PDB entry 8SIC | X-ray diffraction, 2.76 A resolution | chains A and B of the 3 polymer chains in the assembly

[Chain A]
Protein: Cy137C02 Fab heavy chain
From: Macaca fascicularis
Notes: antibody fragment or engineered binder
Sequence (222 residues; numbered 1 to 215 plus 7 insertion-coded residues; the number before each row is that of its first residue; a row labelled like 82A-82C holds insertion residues (82A, then the next letters in order)):
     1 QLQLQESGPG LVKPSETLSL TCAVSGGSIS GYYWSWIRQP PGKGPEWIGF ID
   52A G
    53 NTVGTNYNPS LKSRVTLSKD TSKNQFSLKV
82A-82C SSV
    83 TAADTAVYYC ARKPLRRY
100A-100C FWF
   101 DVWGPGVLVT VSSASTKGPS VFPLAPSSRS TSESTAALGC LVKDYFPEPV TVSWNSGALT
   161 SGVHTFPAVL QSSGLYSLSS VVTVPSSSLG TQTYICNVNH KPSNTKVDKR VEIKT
Disulfides: Cys22-Cys92, Cys140-Cys196

[Chain B]
Protein: Cy137C02 Fab light chain
From: Macaca fascicularis
Notes: antibody fragment or engineered binder
Sequence (215 residues; numbered 1 to 210 plus 6 insertion-coded residues; 1 number in that range is skipped by the numbering (no residue carries it; nothing is unmodelled there); the number before each row is that of its first residue; a row labelled like 27A-27C holds insertion residues (27A, then the next letters in order)):
     1 QSVLTQPPS
    11 VSGDPGQRVT ISCTGSS
27A-27C SNI
    28 GAGYYVYWYQ QFPGTAPKLL IYQDNKRPSG VSDRFSGSKS GTSASLTITG LQPGDEADYY
    88 CSAWDSSL
95A-95B SA
    96 VMFGRGTRLT V
  106A L
   107 GQPKAAPSVT LFPPSSEELQ ANKATLVCLI SDFYPGAVEV AWKADGSAVN AGVETTKPSK
   167 QSNNKYAASS YLSLTSDQWK SHKSYSCQVT HEGSTVEKTV APAE
Disulfides: Cys23-Cys88, Cys134-Cys193

[How chain A and chain B interact]
Contacting residue pairs (66; chain A residue first):
  Gln39(A) with Gln38(B), hydrogen bond; Tyr87(B), hydrogen bond
  Lys43(A) with Tyr87(B)
  Gly44(A) with Tyr87(B)
  Pro45(A) with Tyr87(B); Phe98(B)
  Glu46(A) with Gln1(B), hydrogen bond
  Trp47(A) with Ala95B(B), hydrophobic; Val96(B)
  Asn60(A) with Ala95B(B)
  Pro61(A) with Leu95(B); Ser95A(B)
  Tyr91(A) with Gln38(B); Thr42(B), hydrogen bond (side chain-backbone); Ala43(B), hydrophobic; Pro44(B)
  Tyr100(A) with Tyr34(B); Gln50(B)
  Phe100A(A) with Tyr34(B); Trp91(B), hydrophobic; Val96(B), hydrophobic
  Trp100B(A) with Tyr34(B), hydrophobic; Tyr36(B); Leu46(B); Tyr49(B), hydrophobic; Gln50(B)
  Phe100C(A) with Tyr36(B); Leu46(B)
  Asp101(A) with Leu46(B)
  Trp103(A) with Tyr36(B), hydrophobic; Ala43(B), hydrophobic; Pro44(B)
  Gly104(A) with Ala43(B)
  Phe122(A) with Ser121(B); Glu123(B); Glu124(B)
  Pro123(A) with Ser121(B)
  Leu124(A) with Phe118(B), hydrophobic
  Ala125(A) with Phe118(B)
  Ser127(A) with Glu210(B)
  Ala137(A) with Phe118(B)
  Leu141(A) with Thr131(B); Val133(B), hydrophobic; Tyr177(B), hydrophobic
  Lys143(A) with Thr131(B)
  His164(A) with Ser137(B); Gln167(B); Ala173(B)
  Phe166(A) with Leu135(B), hydrophobic; Ile136(B); Ala174(B)
  Pro167(A) with Ser165(B); Ser175(B)
  Val169(A) with Glu160(B); Thr162(B); Tyr177(B), hydrophobic
  Leu170(A) with Glu160(B)
  Gln171(A) with Glu160(B)
  Leu178(A) with Tyr177(B)
  Ser179(A) with Val133(B); Leu135(B); Tyr177(B), hydrogen bond
  Val181(A) with Leu135(B), hydrophobic
  Lys209(A) with Glu123(B), salt bridge
  Lys214(A) with Pro119(B); Pro120(B), hydrogen bond (side chain-backbone)
Other interface residues (no listed pair), chain A (42 interface residues in all): Ile37, Tyr59, Pro126, Leu138, Ala168, Ser172, Ser177
Other interface residues (no listed pair), chain B (42 interface residues in all): Tyr32, Gly99, Thr116, Thr161, Val206

[Overview]
The chain A/chain B interface involves 42 residues from each chain; the contacts include 6 hydrogen bonds and
1 salt bridge. Polar pairs include Lys209(A)-Glu123(B), Gln39(A)-Gln38(B) and Gln39(A)-Tyr87(B).
Here chain A is Cy137C02 Fab heavy chain and chain B is Cy137C02 Fab light chain, both from Macaca
fascicularis. Entry 8SIC (Crystal structure of Epstein-Barr virus glycoprotein 350 (gp350) in complex with
Cy137C02, a monoclonal antibody isolated ...) was determined by X-ray diffraction together with 8SEF, 8SGA,
8SGG, 8SGN and 8SM0 from the same study.
